7XSE - chains N and a of the 33 polymer chains in the assembly; structure by electron microscopy, 3.60 A resolution.

Chain N:
Molecule: 198-nt DNA strand
Sequence (198 nucleotides; each row starts with the number of its first residue; numbers below 1 keep their minus sign (DG-125 is residue -125)):
  -125 GCTTACGTCA GTCTGGCCAT CTTTGTGTTT GGTGTGTTTG GGTGGTGGCC GTTTTCGTTG
   -65 TTTTTTTCTG TCTCGTGCCT GGTGTCTTGG GTGTAATCCC CTTGGCGGTT AAAACGCGGG
    -5 GGACAGCGCG TACGTGCGTT TAAGCGGTGC TAGAGCTGTC TACGACCAAT TGAGCGGCCT
    55 CGGCACCGGG ATTCTGAT
Unresolved in the structure: -125 to -62, -42 to -32

Chain a:
Protein: Histone H3.3
From: Homo sapiens
UniProtKB: P84243 (H33_HUMAN); residues 0-135 here correspond to UniProt positions 1-136 (UniProt number = residue number + 1)
Amino-acid sequence (139 residues; numbered -3 to 135; the number before each row is that of its first residue; numbers below 1 keep their minus sign (Gly-3 is residue -3)):
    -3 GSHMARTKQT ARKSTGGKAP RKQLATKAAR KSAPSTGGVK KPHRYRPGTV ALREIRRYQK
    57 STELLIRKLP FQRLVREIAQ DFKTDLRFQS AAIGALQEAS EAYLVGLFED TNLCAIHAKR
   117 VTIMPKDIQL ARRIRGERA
Unresolved in the structure: -3 to 42, 135
Construct notes: expression tag (-3 to -1)
UniProt features mapped onto this chain:
  - site: Ser31 (Interaction with ZMYND11)
  - modified residue: Arg2 (Asymmetric dimethylarginine), Thr3 (Phosphothreonine), Lys4 (Allysine), Gln5 (5-glutamyl dopamine), Thr6 (Phosphothreonine), Arg8 (Citrulline), Lys9 (N6,N6,N6-trimethyllysine), Ser10 (ADP-ribosylserine), Thr11 (Phosphothreonine), Lys14 (N6-(2-hydroxyisobutyryl)lysine), Arg17 (Asymmetric dimethylarginine), Lys18 (N6-(2-hydroxyisobutyryl)lysine), Lys23 (N6-(2-hydroxyisobutyryl)lysine), Arg26 (Citrulline), Lys27 (N6,N6,N6-trimethyllysine), Ser28 (ADP-ribosylserine), Ser31 (Phosphoserine), Lys36 (N6,N6,N6-trimethyllysine), Lys37 (N6-methyllysine), Tyr41 (Phosphotyrosine) and 9 more in UniProt
  - lipidation: Lys18 (N6-decanoyllysine)

Interface between chain N and chain a:
Pairs across the interface - 14 pairs, chain N then chain a:
  DA-1(N) with Lys115(a), salt bridge to the phosphate
  DG8(N) with Gly44(a), phosphate contact
  DT9(N) with Gly44(a), hydrogen bond to the phosphate; Thr45(a), phosphate contact; Val46(a), hydrogen bond to the phosphate; Ala47(a), hydrogen bond to the phosphate
  DA17(N) with Arg63(a), hydrogen bond to the phosphate; Leu65(a), phosphate contact; Pro66(a), phosphate contact; Arg69(a), salt bridge to the phosphate
  DG18(N) with Arg63(a), salt bridge to the phosphate; Lys64(a), hydrogen bond to the phosphate; Leu65(a), hydrogen bond to the phosphate
  DA26(N) with Arg83(a), base contact
Other interface residues (no listed pair), chain N (8 interface residues in all): DG10, DG27
Other interface residues (no listed pair), chain a (12 interface residues in all): Pro43

Summary:
The interface between chain N and chain a involves 8 residues on one side and 12 on the other, with 6 hydrogen
bonds and 3 salt bridges. Among the polar pairs are DT9(N)-Gly44(a), DT9(N)-Val46(a) and DT9(N)-Ala47(a).
Here chain N is a 198-nt DNA strand and chain a is Histone H3.3 (Homo sapiens). Entry 7XSE (RNA polymerase II
elongation complex transcribing a nucleosome (EC42)) was determined by electron microscopy together with 7XN7,
7XSX, 7XSZ, 7XT7, 7XTD and 7XTI from the same study.
